PDB entry 4AH3 | X-ray diffraction, 1.57 A resolution | chains B and D

== Chain B (and D) ==
Protein: Omega-transaminase
Organism: Chromobacterium violaceum
Notes: EC 2.6.1.18; chain D of this document is another copy of the same molecule, construct and numbering; everything in this record applies to it too
UniProt: Q7NWG4 (Q7NWG4_CHRVO); residues 1-459 here = UniProt positions 1-459
Sequence (459 residues; each row starts with the number of its first residue):
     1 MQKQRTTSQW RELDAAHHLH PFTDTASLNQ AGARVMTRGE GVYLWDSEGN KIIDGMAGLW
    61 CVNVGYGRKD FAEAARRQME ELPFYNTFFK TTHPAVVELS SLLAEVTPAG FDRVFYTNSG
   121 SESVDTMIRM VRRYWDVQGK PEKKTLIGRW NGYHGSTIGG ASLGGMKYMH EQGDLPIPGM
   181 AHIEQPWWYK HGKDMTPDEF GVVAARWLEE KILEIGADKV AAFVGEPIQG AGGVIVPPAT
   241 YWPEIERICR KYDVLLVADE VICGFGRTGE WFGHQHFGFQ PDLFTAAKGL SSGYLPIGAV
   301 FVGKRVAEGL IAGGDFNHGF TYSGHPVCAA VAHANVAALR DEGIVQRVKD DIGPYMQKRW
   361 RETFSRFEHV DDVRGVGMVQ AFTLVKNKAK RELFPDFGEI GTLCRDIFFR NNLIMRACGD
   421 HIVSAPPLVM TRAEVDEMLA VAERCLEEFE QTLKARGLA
Disordered / not traced: 1-4 (chain D: 1-4, 459)
Glycans and other covalent adducts: pyridoxal phosphate (PLP) linked to K288
Residues lining bound ligands: pyridoxal phosphate (PLP): S119, G120, S121, V124, Y153, H154, G155, E226, D259, V261, I262
What the authors report for this chain:
  - binding site for pyridoxal phosphate: K288, T321
  - specificity-determining residues: F22
  - catalytic residues: K288

== Chain B / chain D interface ==
Pairs across the interface (265):
  R5(B) - E98(D)  salt bridge
  W10(B) - P94(D)  hydrophobic
  W10(B) - V97(D)
  W10(B) - E98(D)  hydrogen bond
  L13(B) - V97(D)  hydrophobic
  L13(B) - S101(D)
  D14(B) - T92(D)  hydrogen bond
  D14(B) - V97(D)
  A15(B) - R113(D)  hydrogen bond (backbone-side chain)
  A16(B) - D112(D)
  A16(B) - R113(D)
  H17(B) - S100(D)
  H17(B) - A104(D)
  H17(B) - D112(D)
  H17(B) - R113(D)
  H17(B) - V114(D)  hydrogen bond (backbone-backbone)
  H18(B) - T87(D)
  H18(B) - T92(D)
  H18(B) - V96(D)
  H18(B) - Y116(D)
  L19(B) - V114(D)  hydrogen bond (backbone-backbone)
  L19(B) - F115(D)
  L19(B) - V302(D)  hydrophobic
  H20(B) - T87(D)  hydrogen bond (side chain-backbone)
  H20(B) - T91(D)  hydrogen bond (side chain-backbone)
  H20(B) - T92(D)
  H20(B) - F115(D)
  P21(B) - T87(D)
  P21(B) - F88(D)  hydrophobic
  P21(B) - H318(D)
  P21(B) - G319(D)
  P21(B) - S323(D)
  F22(B) - F88(D)  hydrophobic
  F22(B) - F316(D)  hydrogen bond (backbone-backbone)
  F22(B) - N317(D)
  F22(B) - H318(D)  hydrogen bond (backbone-backbone)
  F22(B) - G319(D)
  T23(B) - T87(D)
  T23(B) - G314(D)
  T23(B) - D315(D)
  T23(B) - F316(D)  hydrogen bond (backbone-backbone)
  D24(B) - G314(D)
  D24(B) - D315(D)  hydrogen bond (backbone-side chain)
  T25(B) - I311(D)
  T25(B) - G314(D)
  A26(B) - I311(D)  hydrophobic
  L28(B) - K90(D)
  N29(B) - R113(D)
  A33(B) - K90(D)
  A33(B) - T92(D)
  R34(B) - K90(D)  hydrogen bond (backbone-backbone)
  R34(B) - T91(D)
  R34(B) - T92(D)  hydrogen bond (backbone-backbone)
  V35(B) - T92(D)
  M36(B) - L82(D)  hydrophobic
  M36(B) - Y85(D)  hydrophobic
  M36(B) - T92(D)  hydrogen bond (backbone-backbone)
  M36(B) - H93(D)
  M36(B) - P94(D)
  T37(B) - E81(D)
  T37(B) - L82(D)
  R38(B) - E81(D)
  R38(B) - L82(D)
  G39(B) - E81(D)  hydrogen bond (backbone-backbone)
  G39(B) - L82(D)
  L44(B) - Y85(D)  hydrophobic
  D54(B) - Y85(D)
  G58(B) - F84(D)
  G58(B) - Y85(D)
  G58(B) - N86(D)  hydrogen bond (backbone-side chain)
  L59(B) - F84(D)
  L59(B) - F88(D)  hydrophobic
  L59(B) - F89(D)  hydrophobic
  L59(B) - T321(D)
  C61(B) - F84(D)  hydrophobic
  V62(B) - F84(D)  hydrophobic
  Y66(B) - F84(D)
  Y66(B) - Y85(D)
  K69(B) - E80(D)
  F71(B) - M79(D)
  A72(B) - R76(D)
  A72(B) - M79(D)  hydrophobic
  A72(B) - E80(D)
  A75(B) - M79(D)  hydrophobic
  R76(B) - A72(D)
  M79(B) - F71(D)
  M79(B) - A72(D)  hydrophobic
  M79(B) - A75(D)  hydrophobic
  M79(B) - Y294(D)  hydrophobic
  M79(B) - L295(D)  hydrophobic
  E80(B) - A72(D)
  E81(B) - T37(D)
  E81(B) - R38(D)
  E81(B) - G39(D)  hydrogen bond (backbone-backbone)
  L82(B) - M36(D)  hydrophobic
  L82(B) - T37(D)
  L82(B) - R38(D)
  L82(B) - G39(D)
  L82(B) - L44(D)  hydrophobic
  P83(B) - Y294(D)  hydrophobic
  F84(B) - L59(D)
  F84(B) - C61(D)  hydrophobic
  F84(B) - Y66(D)
  F84(B) - G293(D)
  Y85(B) - M36(D)  hydrophobic
  Y85(B) - L44(D)  hydrophobic
  Y85(B) - Y66(D)
  Y85(B) - I414(D)
  N86(B) - G58(D)  hydrogen bond (side chain-backbone)
  N86(B) - L59(D)
  T87(B) - H18(D)  hydrogen bond
  T87(B) - H20(D)  hydrogen bond
  T87(B) - P21(D)
  F88(B) - P21(D)  hydrophobic
  F88(B) - F22(D)  hydrophobic
  F88(B) - T23(D)
  F88(B) - L59(D)  hydrophobic
  F89(B) - G58(D)
  F89(B) - L59(D)  hydrophobic
  F89(B) - R416(D)
  K90(B) - L28(D)
  K90(B) - A33(D)
  K90(B) - R34(D)  hydrogen bond (backbone-backbone)
  K90(B) - R405(D)
  T91(B) - H20(D)  hydrogen bond (backbone-side chain)
  T91(B) - R34(D)  hydrogen bond (side chain-backbone)
  T92(B) - D14(D)  hydrogen bond
  T92(B) - H18(D)
  T92(B) - A33(D)
  T92(B) - R34(D)  hydrogen bond (backbone-backbone)
  T92(B) - V35(D)
  T92(B) - M36(D)  hydrogen bond (backbone-backbone)
  H93(B) - M36(D)
  P94(B) - W10(D)  hydrophobic
  P94(B) - V35(D)
  P94(B) - M36(D)
  V96(B) - H18(D)
  V97(B) - W10(D)
  V97(B) - L13(D)  hydrophobic
  V97(B) - D14(D)
  E98(B) - R5(D)  salt bridge
  E98(B) - W10(D)  hydrogen bond
  S100(B) - H17(D)
  S101(B) - L13(D)
  S101(B) - H17(D)  hydrogen bond
  A104(B) - H17(D)
  D112(B) - A16(D)
  D112(B) - H17(D)
  R113(B) - A15(D)  hydrogen bond (side chain-backbone)
  R113(B) - A16(D)
  R113(B) - H17(D)
  R113(B) - L19(D)
  R113(B) - N29(D)
  V114(B) - H17(D)  hydrogen bond (backbone-backbone)
  V114(B) - H18(D)
  V114(B) - L19(D)  hydrogen bond (backbone-backbone)
  F115(B) - L19(D)
  F115(B) - H20(D)
  F115(B) - P21(D)  hydrophobic
  Y116(B) - H18(D)
  N118(B) - N118(D)
  N118(B) - S119(D)
  N118(B) - P296(D)
  N118(B) - Y322(D)
  S119(B) - N118(D)
  S119(B) - E122(D)  hydrogen bond
  S121(B) - F320(D)
  E122(B) - S119(D)  hydrogen bond
  E122(B) - E122(D)
  D125(B) - T157(D)
  D125(B) - I158(D)  hydrogen bond (side chain-backbone)
  I128(B) - I158(D)  hydrophobic
  R129(B) - S156(D)  hydrogen bond
  R129(B) - I158(D)
  R129(B) - M169(D)  hydrogen bond (side chain-backbone)
  R129(B) - Q172(D)  hydrogen bond (side chain-backbone)
  R132(B) - G173(D)  hydrogen bond (side chain-backbone)
  R133(B) - Q172(D)
  K144(B) - D174(D)  salt bridge
  Y153(B) - G319(D)
  S156(B) - R129(D)
  S156(B) - H318(D)  hydrogen bond
  S156(B) - G319(D)  hydrogen bond (side chain-backbone)
  S156(B) - F320(D)
  T157(B) - D125(D)
  T157(B) - T157(D)
  I158(B) - D125(D)  hydrogen bond (backbone-side chain)
  I158(B) - I128(D)  hydrophobic
  I158(B) - G159(D)
  I158(B) - I177(D)  hydrophobic
  Y168(B) - N317(D)  hydrogen bond (backbone-side chain)
  M169(B) - R129(D)  hydrogen bond (backbone-side chain)
  M169(B) - N317(D)
  Q172(B) - R129(D)  hydrogen bond (backbone-side chain)
  Q172(B) - R133(D)
  Q172(B) - D315(D)  hydrogen bond (side chain-backbone)
  Q172(B) - F316(D)
  Q172(B) - N317(D)  hydrogen bond (side chain-backbone)
  G173(B) - R132(D)  hydrogen bond (backbone-side chain)
  D174(B) - K144(D)  salt bridge
  I177(B) - I158(D)  hydrophobic
  I177(B) - I177(D)  hydrophobic
  P178(B) - P178(D)
  K288(B) - T321(D)
  K288(B) - Y322(D)  hydrogen bond (backbone-side chain)
  S291(B) - Y322(D)
  G293(B) - F84(D)
  G293(B) - Y322(D)
  G293(B) - H325(D)  hydrogen bond (backbone-side chain)
  Y294(B) - M79(D)
  Y294(B) - P83(D)  hydrophobic
  Y294(B) - H325(D)  hydrogen bond (backbone-side chain)
  L295(B) - M79(D)  hydrophobic
  L295(B) - L295(D)  hydrophobic
  L295(B) - H325(D)
  L295(B) - V327(D)  hydrophobic
  P296(B) - N118(D)
  P296(B) - P296(D)
  P296(B) - Y322(D)  hydrophobic
  P296(B) - H325(D)
  P296(B) - C328(D)
  I297(B) - Y322(D)
  V302(B) - L19(D)  hydrophobic
  I311(B) - T25(D)
  I311(B) - A26(D)
  G314(B) - T23(D)
  G314(B) - D24(D)
  D315(B) - T23(D)
  D315(B) - D24(D)
  D315(B) - Q172(D)  hydrogen bond (backbone-side chain)
  F316(B) - F22(D)  hydrogen bond (backbone-backbone)
  F316(B) - T23(D)  hydrogen bond (backbone-backbone)
  F316(B) - Q172(D)
  N317(B) - F22(D)
  N317(B) - Y168(D)
  N317(B) - M169(D)
  N317(B) - Q172(D)  hydrogen bond (backbone-side chain)
  H318(B) - P21(D)
  H318(B) - F22(D)  hydrogen bond (backbone-backbone)
  H318(B) - S156(D)  hydrogen bond
  G319(B) - P21(D)
  G319(B) - F22(D)
  G319(B) - S156(D)  hydrogen bond (backbone-side chain)
  F320(B) - S121(D)
  F320(B) - T157(D)
  T321(B) - L59(D)
  T321(B) - K288(D)
  Y322(B) - N118(D)
  Y322(B) - K288(D)  hydrogen bond (side chain-backbone)
  Y322(B) - S291(D)
  Y322(B) - G293(D)
  Y322(B) - P296(D)  hydrophobic
  Y322(B) - I297(D)
  S323(B) - P21(D)
  H325(B) - G293(D)  hydrogen bond (side chain-backbone)
  H325(B) - Y294(D)  hydrogen bond (side chain-backbone)
  H325(B) - L295(D)
  H325(B) - P296(D)
  C328(B) - P296(D)
  R405(B) - F89(D)  hydrogen bond (side chain-backbone)
  R405(B) - K90(D)
  F409(B) - F89(D)
  I414(B) - Y85(D)
  I414(B) - F89(D)  hydrophobic
  R416(B) - F89(D)
Interface residues without a listed pair, chain B (120 interface residues in all): M56, M130, D136, G159, A161, E171, L175, A287, V327, V331
Interface residues without a listed pair, chain D (121 interface residues in all): D54, M56, V62, K69, M130, D136, Y153, A161, E171, L175, A287, V331, D406, F409

== Overview ==
The interface between chain B and chain D involves 120 residues on one side and 121 on the other, with 61
hydrogen bonds and 4 salt bridges. Polar contacts include R5(B)-E98(D), K144(B)-D174(D) and W10(B)-E98(D). The
paper reports the catalytic residue K288(B); a binding site for pyridoxal phosphate at K288(B) and T321(B).
Both chains are Omega-transaminase (Chromobacterium violaceum). Entry 4AH3 (Crystal structure of the holo
omega-transaminase from Chromobacterium violaceum) was determined by X-ray diffraction (same publication as
4B98, 4B9B, 4BA4 and 4BA5).
